8EM7 - chains A and B; structure by electron microscopy, 2.97 A resolution.

[Chain A (and B)]
Name: Low-density lipoprotein receptor-related protein 2
Organism: Mus musculus
Notes: chain B of this document is another copy of the same molecule, construct and numbering; everything in this record applies to it too
Reference sequence: A2ARV4 (LRP2_MOUSE); numbering as in UniProt (aligned over 1-4660)
Chain sequence (4660 residues; numbered 1 to 4660; the number before each row is that of its first residue):
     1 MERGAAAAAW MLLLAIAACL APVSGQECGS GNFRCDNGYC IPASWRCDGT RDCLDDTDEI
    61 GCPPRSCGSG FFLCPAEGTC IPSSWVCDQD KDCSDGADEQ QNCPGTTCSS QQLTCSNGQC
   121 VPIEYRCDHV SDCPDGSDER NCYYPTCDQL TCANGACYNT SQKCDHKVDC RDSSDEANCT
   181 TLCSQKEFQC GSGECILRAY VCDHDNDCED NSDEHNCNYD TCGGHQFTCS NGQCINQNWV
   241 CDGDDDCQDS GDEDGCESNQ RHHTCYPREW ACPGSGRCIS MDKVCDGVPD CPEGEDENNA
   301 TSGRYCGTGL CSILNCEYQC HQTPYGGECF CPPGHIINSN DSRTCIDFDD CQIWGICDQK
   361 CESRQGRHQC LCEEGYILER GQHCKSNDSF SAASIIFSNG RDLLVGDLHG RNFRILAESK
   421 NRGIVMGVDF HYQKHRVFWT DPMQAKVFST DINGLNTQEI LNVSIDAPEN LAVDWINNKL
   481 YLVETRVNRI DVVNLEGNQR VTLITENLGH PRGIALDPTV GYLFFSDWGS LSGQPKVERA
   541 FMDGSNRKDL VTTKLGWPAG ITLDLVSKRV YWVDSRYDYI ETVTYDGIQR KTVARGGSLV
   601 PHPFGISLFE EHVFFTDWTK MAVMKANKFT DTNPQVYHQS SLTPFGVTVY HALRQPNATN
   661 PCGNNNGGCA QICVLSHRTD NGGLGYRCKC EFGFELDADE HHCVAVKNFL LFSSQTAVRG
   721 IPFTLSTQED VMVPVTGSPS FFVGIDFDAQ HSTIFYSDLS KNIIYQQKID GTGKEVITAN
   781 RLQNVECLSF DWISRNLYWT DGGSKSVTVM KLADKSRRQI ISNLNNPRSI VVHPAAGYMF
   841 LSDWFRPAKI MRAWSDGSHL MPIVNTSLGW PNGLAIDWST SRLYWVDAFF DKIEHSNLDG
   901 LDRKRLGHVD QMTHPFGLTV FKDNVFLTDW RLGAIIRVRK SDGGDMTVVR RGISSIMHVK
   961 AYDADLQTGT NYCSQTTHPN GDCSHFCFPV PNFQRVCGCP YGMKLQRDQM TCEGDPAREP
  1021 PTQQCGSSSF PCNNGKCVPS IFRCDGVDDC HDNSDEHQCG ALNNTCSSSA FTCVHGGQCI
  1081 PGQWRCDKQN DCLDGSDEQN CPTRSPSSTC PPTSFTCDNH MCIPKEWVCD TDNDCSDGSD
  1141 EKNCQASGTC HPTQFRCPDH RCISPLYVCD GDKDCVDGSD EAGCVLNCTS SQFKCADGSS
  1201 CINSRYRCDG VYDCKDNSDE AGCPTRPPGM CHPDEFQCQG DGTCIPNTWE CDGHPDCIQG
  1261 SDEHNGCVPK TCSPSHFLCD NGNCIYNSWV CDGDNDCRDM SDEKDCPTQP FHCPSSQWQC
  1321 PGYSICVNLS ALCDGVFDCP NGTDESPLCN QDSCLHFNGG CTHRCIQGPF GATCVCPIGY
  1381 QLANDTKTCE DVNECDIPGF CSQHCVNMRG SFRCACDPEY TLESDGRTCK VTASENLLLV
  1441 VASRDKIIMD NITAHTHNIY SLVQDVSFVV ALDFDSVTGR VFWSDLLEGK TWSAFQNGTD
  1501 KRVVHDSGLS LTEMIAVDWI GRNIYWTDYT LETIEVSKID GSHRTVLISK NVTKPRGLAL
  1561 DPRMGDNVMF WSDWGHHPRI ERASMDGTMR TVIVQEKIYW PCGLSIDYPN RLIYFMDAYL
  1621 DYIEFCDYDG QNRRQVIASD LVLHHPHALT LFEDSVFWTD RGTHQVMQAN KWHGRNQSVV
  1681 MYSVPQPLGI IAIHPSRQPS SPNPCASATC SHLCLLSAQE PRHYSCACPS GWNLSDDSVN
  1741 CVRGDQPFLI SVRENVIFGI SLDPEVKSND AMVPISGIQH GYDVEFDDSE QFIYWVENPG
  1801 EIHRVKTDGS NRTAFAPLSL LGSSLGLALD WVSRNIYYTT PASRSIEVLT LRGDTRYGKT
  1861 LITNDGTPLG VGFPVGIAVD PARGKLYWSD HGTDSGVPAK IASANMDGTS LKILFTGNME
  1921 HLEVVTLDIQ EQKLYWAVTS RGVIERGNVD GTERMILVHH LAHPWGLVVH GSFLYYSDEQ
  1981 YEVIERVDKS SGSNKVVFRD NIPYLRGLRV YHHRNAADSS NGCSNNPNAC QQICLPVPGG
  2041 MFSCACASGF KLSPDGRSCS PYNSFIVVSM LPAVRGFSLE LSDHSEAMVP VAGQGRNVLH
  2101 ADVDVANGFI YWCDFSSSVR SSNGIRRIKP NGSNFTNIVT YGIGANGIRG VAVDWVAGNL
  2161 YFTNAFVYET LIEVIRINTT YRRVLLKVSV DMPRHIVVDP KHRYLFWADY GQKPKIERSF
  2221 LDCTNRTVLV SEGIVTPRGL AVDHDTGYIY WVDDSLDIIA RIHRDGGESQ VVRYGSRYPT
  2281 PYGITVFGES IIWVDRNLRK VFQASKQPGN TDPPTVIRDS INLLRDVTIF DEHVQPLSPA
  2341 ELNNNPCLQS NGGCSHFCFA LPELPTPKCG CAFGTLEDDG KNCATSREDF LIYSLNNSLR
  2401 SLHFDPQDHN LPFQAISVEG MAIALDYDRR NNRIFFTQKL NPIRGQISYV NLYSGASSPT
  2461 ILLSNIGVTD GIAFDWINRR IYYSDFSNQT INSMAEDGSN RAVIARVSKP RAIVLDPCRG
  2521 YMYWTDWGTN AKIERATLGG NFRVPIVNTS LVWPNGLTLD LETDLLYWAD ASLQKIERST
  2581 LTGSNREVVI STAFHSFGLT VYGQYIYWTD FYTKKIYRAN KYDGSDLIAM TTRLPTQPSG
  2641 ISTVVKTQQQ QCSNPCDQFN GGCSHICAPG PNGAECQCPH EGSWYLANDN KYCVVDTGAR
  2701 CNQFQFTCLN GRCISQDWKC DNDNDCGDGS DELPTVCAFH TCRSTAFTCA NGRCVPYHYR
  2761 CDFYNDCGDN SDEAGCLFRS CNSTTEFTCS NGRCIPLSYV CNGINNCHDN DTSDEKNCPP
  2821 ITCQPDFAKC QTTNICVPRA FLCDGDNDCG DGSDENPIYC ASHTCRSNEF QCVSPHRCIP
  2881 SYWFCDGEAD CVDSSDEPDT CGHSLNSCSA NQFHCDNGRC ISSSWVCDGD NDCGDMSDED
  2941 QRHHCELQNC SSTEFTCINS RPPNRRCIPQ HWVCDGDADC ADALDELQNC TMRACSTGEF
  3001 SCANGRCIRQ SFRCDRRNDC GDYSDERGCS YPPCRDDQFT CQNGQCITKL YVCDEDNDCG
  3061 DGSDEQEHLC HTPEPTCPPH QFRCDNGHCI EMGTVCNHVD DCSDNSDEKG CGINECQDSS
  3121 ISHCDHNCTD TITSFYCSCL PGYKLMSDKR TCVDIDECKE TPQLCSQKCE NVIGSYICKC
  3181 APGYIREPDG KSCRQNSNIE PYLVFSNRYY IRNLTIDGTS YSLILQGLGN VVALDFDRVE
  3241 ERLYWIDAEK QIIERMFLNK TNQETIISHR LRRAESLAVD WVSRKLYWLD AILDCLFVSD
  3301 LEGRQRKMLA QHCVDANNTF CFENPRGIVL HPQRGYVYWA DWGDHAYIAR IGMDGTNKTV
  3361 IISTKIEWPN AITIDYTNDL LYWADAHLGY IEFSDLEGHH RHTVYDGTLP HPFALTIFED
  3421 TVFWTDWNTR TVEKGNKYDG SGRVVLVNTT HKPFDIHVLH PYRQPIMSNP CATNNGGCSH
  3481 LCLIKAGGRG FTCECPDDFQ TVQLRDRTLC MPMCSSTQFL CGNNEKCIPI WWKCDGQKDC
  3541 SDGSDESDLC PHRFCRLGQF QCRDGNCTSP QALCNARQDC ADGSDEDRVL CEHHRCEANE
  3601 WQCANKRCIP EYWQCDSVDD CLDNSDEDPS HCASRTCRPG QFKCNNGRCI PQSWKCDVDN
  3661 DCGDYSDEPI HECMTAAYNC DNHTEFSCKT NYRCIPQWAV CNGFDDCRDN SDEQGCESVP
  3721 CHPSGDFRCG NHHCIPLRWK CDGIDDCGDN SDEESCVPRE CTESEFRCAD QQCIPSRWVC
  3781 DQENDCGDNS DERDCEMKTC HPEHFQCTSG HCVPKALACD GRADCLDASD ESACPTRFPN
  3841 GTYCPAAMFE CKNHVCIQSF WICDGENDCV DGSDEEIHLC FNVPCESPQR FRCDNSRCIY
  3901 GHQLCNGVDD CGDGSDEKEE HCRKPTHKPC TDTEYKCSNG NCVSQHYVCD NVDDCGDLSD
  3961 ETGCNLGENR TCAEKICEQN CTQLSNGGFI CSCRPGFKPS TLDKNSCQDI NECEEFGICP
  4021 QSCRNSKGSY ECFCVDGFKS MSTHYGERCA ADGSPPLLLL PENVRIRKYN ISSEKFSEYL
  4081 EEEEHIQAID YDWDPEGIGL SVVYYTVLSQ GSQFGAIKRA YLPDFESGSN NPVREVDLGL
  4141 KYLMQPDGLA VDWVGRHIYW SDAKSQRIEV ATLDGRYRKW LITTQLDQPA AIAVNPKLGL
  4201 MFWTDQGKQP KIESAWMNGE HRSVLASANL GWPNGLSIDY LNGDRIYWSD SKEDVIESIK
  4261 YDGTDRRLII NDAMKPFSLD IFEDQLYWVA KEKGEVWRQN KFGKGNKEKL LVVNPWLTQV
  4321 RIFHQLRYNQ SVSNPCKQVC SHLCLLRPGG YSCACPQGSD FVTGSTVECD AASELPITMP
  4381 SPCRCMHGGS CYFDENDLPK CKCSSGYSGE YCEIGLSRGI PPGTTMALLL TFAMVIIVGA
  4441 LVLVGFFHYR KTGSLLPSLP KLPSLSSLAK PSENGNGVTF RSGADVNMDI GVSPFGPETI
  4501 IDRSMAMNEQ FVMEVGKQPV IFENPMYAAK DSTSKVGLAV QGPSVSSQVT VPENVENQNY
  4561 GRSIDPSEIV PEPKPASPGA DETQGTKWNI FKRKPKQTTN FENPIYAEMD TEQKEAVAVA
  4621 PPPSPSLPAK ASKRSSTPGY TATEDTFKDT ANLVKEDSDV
Not modelled in the structure: 1-27, 257-264, 4414-4660
Disulfides: Cys-28/Cys-40, Cys-35/Cys-53, Cys-47/Cys-62, Cys-67/Cys-80, Cys-74/Cys-93, Cys-87/Cys-103, Cys-108/Cys-120, Cys-115/Cys-133, Cys-127/Cys-142, Cys-147/Cys-157, Cys-152/Cys-170, Cys-164/Cys-179, Cys-183/Cys-195, Cys-190/Cys-208, Cys-202/Cys-217, Cys-222/Cys-234, Cys-229/Cys-247, Cys-241/Cys-256, Cys-265/Cys-278, Cys-272/Cys-291, Cys-285/Cys-306, Cys-311/Cys-320, Cys-316/Cys-329, Cys-331/Cys-345, Cys-351/Cys-361, Cys-357/Cys-370, Cys-372/Cys-384, Cys-662/Cys-673, Cys-669/Cys-688, Cys-690/Cys-703, Cys-973/Cys-987, Cys-983/Cys-997, Cys-999/Cys-1012, Cys-1025/Cys-1037, Cys-1032/Cys-1050, Cys-1044/Cys-1059, Cys-1066/Cys-1079, Cys-1073/Cys-1092, Cys-1086/Cys-1101, Cys-1110/Cys-1122, Cys-1117/Cys-1135, Cys-1129/Cys-1144, Cys-1150/Cys-1162, Cys-1157/Cys-1175, Cys-1169/Cys-1184, Cys-1188/Cys-1201, Cys-1195/Cys-1214, Cys-1208/Cys-1223, Cys-1231/Cys-1244, Cys-1238/Cys-1257, Cys-1251/Cys-1267, Cys-1272/Cys-1284, Cys-1279/Cys-1297, Cys-1291/Cys-1306, Cys-1313/Cys-1326, Cys-1320/Cys-1339, Cys-1333/Cys-1349, Cys-1354/Cys-1365, Cys-1361/Cys-1374, Cys-1376/Cys-1389, Cys-1395/Cys-1405, Cys-1401/Cys-1414, Cys-1416/Cys-1429, Cys-1705/Cys-1714, Cys-1710/Cys-1726, Cys-1728/Cys-1741, Cys-2023/Cys-2034, Cys-2030/Cys-2044, Cys-2046/Cys-2059, Cys-2347/Cys-2358, Cys-2354/Cys-2369, Cys-2371/Cys-2383, Cys-2518/Cys-2652, Cys-2656/Cys-2667, Cys-2663/Cys-2676, Cys-2678/Cys-2693, Cys-2701/Cys-2713, Cys-2708/Cys-2726, Cys-2720/Cys-2737, Cys-2742/Cys-2754, Cys-2749/Cys-2767, Cys-2761/Cys-2776, Cys-2781/Cys-2794, Cys-2789/Cys-2807, Cys-2801/Cys-2818, Cys-2823/Cys-2836, Cys-2830/Cys-2849, Cys-2843/Cys-2860, Cys-2865/Cys-2878, Cys-2872/Cys-2891, Cys-2885/Cys-2901, Cys-2908/Cys-2920, Cys-2915/Cys-2933, Cys-2927/Cys-2945, Cys-2950/Cys-2967, Cys-2957/Cys-2980, Cys-2974/Cys-2990, Cys-2995/Cys-3007, Cys-3002/Cys-3020, Cys-3014/Cys-3029, Cys-3034/Cys-3046, Cys-3041/Cys-3059, Cys-3053/Cys-3070, Cys-3077/Cys-3089, Cys-3084/Cys-3102, Cys-3096/Cys-3111, Cys-3116/Cys-3128, Cys-3124/Cys-3137, Cys-3139/Cys-3152, Cys-3158/Cys-3169, Cys-3165/Cys-3178, Cys-3180/Cys-3193, Cys-3313/Cys-3321, Cys-3471/Cys-3482, Cys-3478/Cys-3493, Cys-3495/Cys-3510, Cys-3514/Cys-3527, Cys-3521/Cys-3540, Cys-3534/Cys-3550, Cys-3555/Cys-3567, Cys-3562/Cys-3580, Cys-3574/Cys-3591, Cys-3596/Cys-3608, Cys-3603/Cys-3621, Cys-3615/Cys-3632, Cys-3637/Cys-3649, Cys-3644/Cys-3662, Cys-3656/Cys-3673, Cys-3680/Cys-3694, Cys-3688/Cys-3707, Cys-3701/Cys-3716, Cys-3721/Cys-3734, Cys-3729/Cys-3747, Cys-3741/Cys-3756, Cys-3761/Cys-3773, Cys-3768/Cys-3786, Cys-3780/Cys-3795, Cys-3800/Cys-3812, Cys-3807/Cys-3825, Cys-3819/Cys-3834, Cys-3844/Cys-3856, Cys-3851/Cys-3869, Cys-3863/Cys-3880, Cys-3885/Cys-3898, Cys-3893/Cys-3911, Cys-3905/Cys-3922, Cys-3930/Cys-3942, Cys-3937/Cys-3955, Cys-3949/Cys-3964, Cys-3972/Cys-3981, Cys-3977/Cys-3991, Cys-3993/Cys-4007, Cys-4013/Cys-4023, Cys-4019/Cys-4032, Cys-4034/Cys-4049, Cys-4336/Cys-4344, Cys-4340/Cys-4353, Cys-4355/Cys-4369, Cys-4383/Cys-4391, Cys-4385/Cys-4401, Cys-4403/Cys-4412
Glycans and other covalent adducts: 2-acetamido-2-deoxy-beta-D-galactopyranose (NGA) linked to Thr-107, Thr-221, Thr-1022, Thr-1065, Thr-1103, Thr-1109, Thr-1149, Thr-1225, Thr-1271, Thr-1308, Thr-2741, Thr-2822, Thr-2864, Thr-3072, Thr-3076, Thr-3799, Thr-3836, Thr-3926; N-acetylglucosamine (NAG) linked to Asn-159, Asn-178, Asn-340, Asn-387, Asn-462, Asn-657, Asn-865, Asn-1187, Asn-1328, Asn-1341, Asn-1384, Asn-1451, Asn-1497, Asn-1551, Asn-1676, Asn-1733, Asn-1811, Asn-2134, Asn-2178, Asn-2225, Asn-2396, Asn-2488, Asn-2548, Asn-2782, Asn-2810, Asn-2949, Asn-2989, Asn-3127, Asn-3213, Asn-3259, Asn-3317, Asn-3357, Asn-3448, Asn-3566, Asn-3682, Asn-3840, Asn-3969, Asn-3980, Asn-4070, Asn-4329
Ion coordination: Ca2+ site 1: Trp-45, Asp-48, Thr-50, Asp-52, Asp-58, Glu-59; Ca2+ site 2: Trp-85, Val-86, Asp-88, Asp-90, Asp-92, Asp-98, Glu-99; Ca2+ site 3: Tyr-125, Asp-128, Val-130, Asp-132, Asp-138, Glu-139; Ca2+ site 4: Gln-162, Asp-165, Lys-167, Asp-169, Asp-175, Glu-176; Ca2+ site 5: Tyr-200, Asp-203, Asp-205, Asp-207, Asp-213, Glu-214; Ca2+ site 6: Trp-239, Asp-242, Asp-244, Asp-246, Asp-252, Glu-253; Ca2+ site 7: Lys-283, Asp-286, Val-288, Asp-290, Asp-296, Glu-297; Ca2+ site 8: Ser-575, Asp-578, Pro-601; Ca2+ site 9: Phe-1042, Asp-1045, Val-1047, Asp-1049, Asp-1055, Glu-1056; Ca2+ site 10: Trp-1084, Asp-1087, Gln-1089, Asp-1091, Asp-1097, Glu-1098; Ca2+ site 11: Trp-1127, Asp-1130, Asp-1132, Asp-1134, Asp-1140, Glu-1141; Ca2+ site 12: Tyr-1167, Asp-1170, Asp-1172, Asp-1174, Asp-1180, Glu-1181; 33 more Ca2+ sites not listed
Residues lining bound ligands:
  - 2-acetamido-2-deoxy-beta-D-galactopyranose (NGA), molecule 1: Gln-1089, Ile-1378, Met-1408, Gly-1410, Ser-1411, Phe-1412
  - 2-acetamido-2-deoxy-beta-D-galactopyranose (NGA), molecule 2: Ser-2907, Cys-2908, Ser-2909
  - 2-acetamido-2-deoxy-beta-D-galactopyranose (NGA), molecule 3: Gly-3142, Glu-3157, Gly-3174, Ser-3175, Tyr-3176
Swiss-Prot annotation at these positions:
  - region: Gln-4597 to Asp-4610 (Interaction with DAB2)
  - motif: Ser-4454 to Pro-4463 (SH3-binding), Pro-4457 to Leu-4462 (PxLPxI/L motif 1), Pro-4460 to Leu-4465 (PxLPxI/L motif 2), Phe-4522 to Tyr-4527 (Endocytosis signal), Asn-4603 to Tyr-4606 (NPXY motif), Tyr-4606 to Met-4609 (SH2-binding), Val-4619 to Lys-4630 (SH3-binding)
  - binding site (Ca(2+)): Trp-1127, Asp-1130, Asp-1132, Asp-1134, Asp-1140, Glu-1141, Tyr-1206, Asp-1209, Val-1211, Asp-1213, Asp-1219, Glu-1220
  - modified residue: Ser-4464 (Phosphoserine), Ser-4467 (Phosphoserine), Ser-4577 (Phosphoserine), Ser-4624 (Phosphoserine), Thr-4637 (Phosphothreonine), Ser-4658 (Phosphoserine)
  - glycosylation (N-linked (GlcNAc...) asparagine): Asn-159, Asn-178, Asn-299, Asn-340, Asn-387, Asn-462, Asn-657, Asn-865, Asn-1063, Asn-1187, Asn-1328, Asn-1341, Asn-1384, Asn-1451, Asn-1497, Asn-1551, Asn-1676, Asn-1733, Asn-1811, Asn-2131 and 23 more in UniProt
What the authors report for this chain:
  - Ca2+ coordination: Glu-2232, Asp-2254, Asp-2257, Pro-2279, Asp-3781
  - contacts within the chain: His-1254/Asp-1621 (salt bridge), Pro-1255/His-1645 (backbone contact), Trp-2883/Arg-3194 (cation-pi contact), Asp-2886/Arg-3194 (salt bridge), Asp-2890/Arg-3194 (salt bridge), Arg-3759/Glu-3765 (salt bridge)
  - conformationally variable residues (domain motion): Asp-1621
  - disease-associated variants - R3194Q: abolished expression (citing earlier work)
  - disease-associated variants - D2257Y: abolished binding to Ca2+ (proposed by the authors, not directly observed)

[Chain A / chain B interface]
Contacting residue pairs (126; chain A residue first):
  Ser-545(A) with Asp-4370(B)
  Asn-546(A) with Asp-4370(B)
  Pro-661(A) with Leu-4375(B)
  Asn-664(A) with Leu-4375(B)
  Ser-676(A) with Ala-4372(B)
  His-677(A) with Ala-4372(B)
  Arg-678(A) with Gly-4175(B); Glu-4374(B), salt bridge
  Thr-679(A) with Gln-4357(B), hydrogen bond (side chain-backbone); Gly-4358(B); Ser-4359(B)
  Asp-680(A) with Tyr-4177(B); Arg-4178(B), hydrogen bond (side chain-backbone); Pro-4356(B); Gln-4357(B); Glu-4374(B)
  Asn-681(A) with Gly-4139(B); Lys-4141(B), hydrogen bond (backbone-side chain)
  Gly-685(A) with Ala-4372(B); Ser-4373(B)
  Tyr-686(A) with Ala-4372(B); Ser-4373(B), hydrogen bond (backbone-backbone); Leu-4375(B), hydrophobic
  Arg-687(A) with Cys-4369(B); Asp-4370(B), salt bridge; Ala-4371(B)
  Glu-700(A) with Ser-4341(B), hydrogen bond; Glu-4368(B)
  Leu-725(A) with Thr-4363(B)
  Arg-939(A) with Asp-2940(B), salt bridge
  Gly-944(A) with Asp-2916(B)
  Glu-2232(A) with Asp-2257(B); Ser-2276(B); Pro-2279(B)
  Gly-2233(A) with Leu-2256(B); Asp-2257(B), hydrogen bond (backbone-side chain); Tyr-2274(B), hydrogen bond (backbone-side chain)
  Val-2235(A) with Ser-2255(B)
  Ser-2255(A) with Val-2235(B)
  Leu-2256(A) with Gly-2233(B); Leu-2256(B), hydrophobic
  Asp-2257(A) with Glu-2232(B); Gly-2233(B), hydrogen bond (side chain-backbone)
  Ile-2258(A) with Tyr-2274(B), hydrophobic
  Glu-2268(A) with Arg-2277(B), salt bridge
  Ser-2269(A) with Tyr-2274(B)
  Val-2271(A) with Tyr-2274(B), hydrophobic
  Tyr-2274(A) with Gly-2233(B), hydrogen bond (side chain-backbone); Ile-2258(B), hydrophobic; Ser-2269(B); Val-2271(B), hydrophobic
  Ser-2276(A) with Glu-2232(B)
  Arg-2277(A) with Glu-2268(B), salt bridge
  Pro-2279(A) with Glu-2232(B)
  Lys-2829(A) with Ile-2858(B)
  Gln-2831(A) with Asn-2856(B); Ile-2858(B)
  Arg-2839(A) with Ile-2858(B), hydrogen bond (side chain-backbone); Tyr-2859(B), hydrogen bond (side chain-backbone); Ser-2862(B)
  Leu-2842(A) with Ile-2858(B), hydrophobic; Tyr-2859(B)
  Cys-2843(A) with Tyr-2859(B), hydrophobic
  Ser-2853(A) with Ile-2858(B); Tyr-2859(B), hydrogen bond (backbone-side chain)
  Asp-2854(A) with Tyr-2859(B)
  Glu-2855(A) with Tyr-2859(B), hydrogen bond (backbone-side chain)
  Asn-2856(A) with Gln-2831(B); Tyr-2859(B), hydrogen bond (backbone-side chain)
  Ile-2858(A) with Lys-2829(B); Gln-2831(B); Arg-2839(B), hydrogen bond (backbone-side chain); Leu-2842(B), hydrophobic; Ser-2853(B)
  Tyr-2859(A) with Arg-2839(B), hydrogen bond (backbone-side chain); Leu-2842(B); Cys-2843(B), hydrophobic; Ser-2853(B), hydrogen bond (side chain-backbone); Asp-2854(B); Glu-2855(B), hydrogen bond (side chain-backbone); Asn-2856(B), hydrogen bond (side chain-backbone); Tyr-2859(B), hydrophobic; Cys-2860(B)
  Cys-2860(A) with Tyr-2859(B)
  Ser-2862(A) with Arg-2839(B)
  Asp-2916(A) with Gly-944(B)
  Asp-2940(A) with Arg-939(B), salt bridge
  Ile-3877(A) with Asp-3894(B)
  His-3878(A) with Asp-3894(B)
  Phe-3881(A) with Phe-3881(B), hydrophobic; Arg-3892(B); Ser-3896(B)
  Arg-3892(A) with Phe-3881(B)
  Asp-3894(A) with Ile-3877(B); His-3878(B)
  Ser-3896(A) with Phe-3881(B); Ser-3896(B), hydrogen bond
  Gly-4139(A) with Asn-681(B)
  Lys-4141(A) with Asn-681(B), hydrogen bond (side chain-backbone)
  Gly-4175(A) with Arg-678(B)
  Tyr-4177(A) with Asp-680(B)
  Arg-4178(A) with Asp-680(B), hydrogen bond (backbone-side chain)
  Ser-4341(A) with Glu-700(B), hydrogen bond
  Pro-4356(A) with Asp-680(B)
  Gln-4357(A) with Thr-679(B), hydrogen bond (backbone-side chain); Asp-680(B)
  Gly-4358(A) with Thr-679(B)
  Ser-4359(A) with Thr-679(B)
  Thr-4363(A) with Leu-725(B)
  Glu-4368(A) with Glu-700(B)
  Cys-4369(A) with Arg-687(B)
  Asp-4370(A) with Ser-545(B); Asn-546(B); Arg-687(B), salt bridge
  Ala-4371(A) with Arg-687(B)
  Ala-4372(A) with Ser-676(B); His-677(B); Gly-685(B); Tyr-686(B)
  Ser-4373(A) with Gly-685(B); Tyr-686(B), hydrogen bond (backbone-backbone)
  Glu-4374(A) with Arg-678(B), salt bridge; Asp-680(B)
  Leu-4375(A) with Pro-661(B); Asn-664(B); Tyr-686(B), hydrophobic
Other interface residues (no listed pair), chain A (84 interface residues in all): Gly-667, Thr-727, Asp-945, Trp-2251, Ala-2260, Gly-2275, Ala-2828, Cys-2830, Gln-2941, Arg-2942, Asn-3895, Arg-4176, Val-4362
Other interface residues (no listed pair), chain B (84 interface residues in all): Gly-667, Thr-727, Asp-945, Trp-2251, Ala-2260, Gly-2275, Ala-2828, Cys-2830, Gln-2941, Arg-2942, Asn-3895, Arg-4176, Val-4362

[Summary]
The chain A/chain B interface involves 84 residues from each chain; the contacts include 25 hydrogen bonds and
8 salt bridges. Among the polar pairs are Arg-678(A)/Glu-4374(B), Arg-687(A)/Asp-4370(B) and
Arg-939(A)/Asp-2940(B). Bound to chain A: 3 copies of 2-acetamido-2-deoxy-beta-D-galactopyranose. From the
paper: R3194Q of chain A abolishes expression; Ca2+ coordination by Glu-2232(A), Asp-2254(A) and Asp-2257(A)
among others.
Both chains are Low-density lipoprotein receptor-related protein 2 (Mus musculus). Entry 8EM7 (Cryo-EM
structure of LRP2 at pH 5.2) was determined by electron microscopy together with 8EM4 from the same study.
